3EGX - chains A and C of the 4 polymer chains in the assembly; structure by X-ray diffraction, 3.30 A resolution.

Chain A:
Protein: Protein transport protein Sec23A
Organism: Homo sapiens
UniProt: Q15436 (SC23A_HUMAN); numbering as in UniProt (aligned over 1-764)
Sequence (764 residues; numbered 1 to 764; the number before each row is that of its first residue):
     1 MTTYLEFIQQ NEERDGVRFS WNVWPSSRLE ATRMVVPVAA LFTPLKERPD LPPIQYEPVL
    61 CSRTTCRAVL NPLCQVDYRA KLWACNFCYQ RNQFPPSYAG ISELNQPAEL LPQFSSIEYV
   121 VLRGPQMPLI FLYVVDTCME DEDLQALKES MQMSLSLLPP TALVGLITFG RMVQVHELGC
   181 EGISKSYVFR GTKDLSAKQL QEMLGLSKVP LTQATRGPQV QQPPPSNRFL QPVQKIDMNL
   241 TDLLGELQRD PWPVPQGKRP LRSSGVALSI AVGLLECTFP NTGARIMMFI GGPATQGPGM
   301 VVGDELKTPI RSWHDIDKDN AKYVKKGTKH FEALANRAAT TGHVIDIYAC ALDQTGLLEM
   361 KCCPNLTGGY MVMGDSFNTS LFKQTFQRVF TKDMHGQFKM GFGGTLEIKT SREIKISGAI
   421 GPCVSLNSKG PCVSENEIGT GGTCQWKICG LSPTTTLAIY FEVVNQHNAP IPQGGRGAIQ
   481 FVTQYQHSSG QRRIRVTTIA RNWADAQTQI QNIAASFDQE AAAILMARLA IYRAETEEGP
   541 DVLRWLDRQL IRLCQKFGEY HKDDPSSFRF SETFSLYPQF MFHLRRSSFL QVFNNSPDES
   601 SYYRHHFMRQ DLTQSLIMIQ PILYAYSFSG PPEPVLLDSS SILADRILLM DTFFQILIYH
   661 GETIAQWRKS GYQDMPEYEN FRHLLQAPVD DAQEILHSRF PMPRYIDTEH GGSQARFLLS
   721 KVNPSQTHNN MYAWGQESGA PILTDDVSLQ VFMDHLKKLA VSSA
Disordered / not traced: 1-2, 206-224, 465-474, 538-540, 724-745
Bound ions: Zn2+: Cys61, Cys66, Cys85, Cys88

Chain C:
Protein: Vesicle-trafficking protein SEC22b
Organism: Homo sapiens
Notes: fragment: cytoplasmic domainn
UniProt: O75396 (SC22B_HUMAN); numbering as in UniProt (aligned over 1-157)
Sequence (157 residues; each row starts with the number of its first residue):
     1 MVLLTMIARV ADGLPLAASM QEDEQSGRDL QQYQSQAKQL FRKLNEQSPT RCTLEAGAMT
    61 FHYIIEQGVC YLVLCEAAFP KKLAFAYLED LHSEFDEQHG KKVPTVSRPY SFIEFDTFIQ
   121 KTKKLYIDSR ARRNLGSINT ELQDVQRIMV ANIEEVL
Disordered / not traced: 24-28, 131-147
Curated features (UniProtKB/Swiss-Prot):
  - modified residue: Lys38 (N6-acetyllysine), Ser137 (Phosphoserine), Thr140 (Phosphothreonine)

Interface between chain A and chain C:
Residue-residue contacts (15):
  Arg249(A) with Arg130(C)
  Asp250(A) with Arg130(C), hydrogen bond (backbone-side chain)
  Pro251(A) with Arg130(C)
  Trp252(A) with Arg130(C), hydrogen bond (backbone-side chain)
  Pro253(A) with Ile127(C); Asp128(C); Arg130(C)
  Val254(A) with Asp128(C), hydrogen bond (backbone-side chain); Ser129(C), hydrogen bond (backbone-side chain); Arg130(C)
  Pro255(A) with Met1(C), hydrophobic; Ser129(C)
  Gln256(A) with Met1(C); Pro80(C); Ser129(C)
Interface residues without a listed pair, chain C (9 interface residues in all): Phe79, Leu83, Tyr126

In short:
The interface between chain A and chain C involves 8 residues on one side and 9 on the other; the contacts
include 4 hydrogen bonds. Among the polar pairs are Asp250(A)-Arg130(C), Trp252(A)-Arg130(C) and
Val254(A)-Asp128(C). The Zn2+ site is built by Cys61(A), Cys66(A), Cys85(A) and Cys88(A).
Here chain A is Protein transport protein Sec23A and chain C is Vesicle-trafficking protein SEC22b, both from
Homo sapiens. Entry 3EGX (Crystal structure of the mammalian COPII-coat protein Sec23a/24a complexed with the
SNARE protein Sec22b and bound ...) was determined by X-ray diffraction (same publication as 3EFO, 3EG9, 3EGD,
3EH1 and 3EH2).
